4CQB - chains A and B; structure by X-ray diffraction, 1.84 A resolution.

# Chain A (and B)
Name: N-isopropylammelide isopropyl amidohydrolase
Source organism: Pseudomonas SP. adp
Notes: EC 3.5.99.4; chain B of this document is another copy of the same molecule, construct and numbering; everything in this record applies to it too
UniProt: O52063 (ATZC_PSESD); residue numbers follow UniProt; this construct covers 1-403
Amino-acid sequence (423 residues; row label = number of the first residue in the row; numbers below 1 keep their minus sign (Met-19 is residue -19)):
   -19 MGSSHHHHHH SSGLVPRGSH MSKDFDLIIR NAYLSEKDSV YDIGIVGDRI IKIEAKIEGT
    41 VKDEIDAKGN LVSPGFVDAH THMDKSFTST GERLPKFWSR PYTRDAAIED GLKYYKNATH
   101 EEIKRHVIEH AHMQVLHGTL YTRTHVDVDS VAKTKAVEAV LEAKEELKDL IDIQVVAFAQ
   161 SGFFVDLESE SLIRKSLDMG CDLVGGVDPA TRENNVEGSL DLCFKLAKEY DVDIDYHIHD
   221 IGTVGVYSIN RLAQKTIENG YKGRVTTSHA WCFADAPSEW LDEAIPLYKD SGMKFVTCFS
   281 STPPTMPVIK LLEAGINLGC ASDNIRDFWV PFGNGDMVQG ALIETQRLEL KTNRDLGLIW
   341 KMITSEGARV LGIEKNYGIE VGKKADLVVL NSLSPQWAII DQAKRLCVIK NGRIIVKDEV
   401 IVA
Not modelled in the structure: -19 to 1 (chain B: -19 to 3)
Differences from the reference sequence: expression tag (-19 to 0)
UniProt features mapped onto this chain:
  - active site: His249 (Proton donor/acceptor)
  - binding site (Zn(2+)): His60, His62, His217, Asp303
  - mutagenesis: Lys65 (K65A: 30-fold increase in kcat with ammelide as substrate; K65R: 12-fold increase in kcat with ammelide as substrate), Gln160 (Q160A/E: Almost no effect), Asp188 (D188A: 5-fold increase in kcat with ammelide as substrate; D188N: No effect), His219 (H219A: Almost no effect), His249 (H249A: No activity), Asp303 (D303A/N: Almost no effect), Asn304 (N304A: Almost no effect; N304D: 7-fold increase in kcat with ammelide as substrate), Trp309 (W309A/F: Almost no effect)
Metal / ion sites: Zn2+: His60, His62, His217, Asp303
Residues lining bound ligands:
  - malonate ion (MLI), molecule 1: His62, Lys65, Phe158, Gln160, Val187, His217, His219, His249, Asp303, Asn304, Trp309
  - malonate ion (MLI), molecule 2: Tyr227, Asn230, Trp260, Glu263
What the authors report for this chain:
  - Zn2+ coordination: His60, His62, His217, Asp303
  - binding site for malonate ion: Lys65, Gln160, His219, Asn304, Trp309
  - conformationally variable residues (helix shift, loop rearrangement, side-chain flip): Ile37 to Asp43, Ser79 to Asn97, Gln160, Trp309
  - catalytic residues: Gln160, His249 (proposed by the authors, not directly observed)
  - catalytic residues: Asp303
  - catalytic residues: His219 (from molecular simulation)
  - contacts within the chain: Lys65-Asp127 (salt bridge), Asp188-His219 (hydrogen bond)
  - mutagenesis - H249A: abolished catalytic activity
  - mutagenesis - H219A, H249A: unchanged stability
  - mutagenesis - K65A (30-fold), K65R (12-fold), D188A, N304D (7-fold), W309A: increased catalytic activity
  - mutagenesis - Q160E, D188N, H219A, W309F: decreased catalytic activity
  - mutagenesis - N304A: increased catalytic activity on ammelide
  - mutagenesis - Q160A: unchanged catalytic activity

# How chain A and chain B interact
Pairs across the interface (82):
  Tyr13(A) - Arg73(B)
  Val20(A) - Arg73(B)
  Gly49(A) - Arg73(B)  hydrogen bond (backbone-side chain)
  Ser69(A) - Trp377(B)
  Thr70(A) - Trp377(B)
  Glu72(A) - Leu373(B)
  Glu72(A) - Trp377(B)  hydrogen bond (backbone-side chain)
  Arg73(A) - Tyr13(B)
  Arg73(A) - Val20(B)
  Arg73(A) - Gly49(B)  hydrogen bond (side chain-backbone)
  Arg73(A) - Leu373(B)  hydrogen bond (side chain-backbone)
  Arg73(A) - Ser374(B)  hydrogen bond (backbone-side chain)
  Arg73(A) - Trp377(B)
  Leu74(A) - Asn333(B)
  Leu74(A) - Gln376(B)
  Leu74(A) - Trp377(B)
  Pro75(A) - Asn333(B)  hydrogen bond (backbone-side chain)
  Pro75(A) - Gln376(B)
  Pro75(A) - Trp377(B)
  Pro75(A) - Ile380(B)  hydrophobic
  Trp78(A) - Lys331(B)
  Trp78(A) - Thr332(B)
  Trp78(A) - Asn333(B)  hydrogen bond (backbone-backbone)
  Ser79(A) - Asn333(B)
  Arg80(A) - Thr332(B)
  Pro81(A) - Thr332(B)
  Phe279(A) - Gln326(B)
  Ser280(A) - Glu329(B)
  Pro284(A) - Pro284(B)  hydrophobic
  Arg306(A) - Trp377(B)
  Arg306(A) - Asp381(B)
  Trp309(A) - Lys331(B)
  Pro311(A) - Lys331(B)
  Pro311(A) - Ile380(B)
  Phe312(A) - Leu322(B)  hydrophobic
  Phe312(A) - Thr325(B)
  Phe312(A) - Gln326(B)
  Phe312(A) - Leu330(B)
  Phe312(A) - Ile380(B)  hydrophobic
  Asn314(A) - Ile380(B)  hydrogen bond (side chain-backbone)
  Asn314(A) - Asp381(B)
  Leu322(A) - Phe312(B)  hydrophobic
  Ile323(A) - Gln326(B)
  Thr325(A) - Phe312(B)
  Gln326(A) - Phe279(B)
  Gln326(A) - Phe312(B)
  Gln326(A) - Ile323(B)
  Gln326(A) - Arg327(B)  hydrogen bond
  Arg327(A) - Gln326(B)  hydrogen bond
  Arg327(A) - Glu329(B)  salt bridge
  Glu329(A) - Ser280(B)
  Glu329(A) - Arg327(B)  salt bridge
  Leu330(A) - Phe312(B)
  Lys331(A) - Trp78(B)
  Lys331(A) - Tyr82(B)
  Lys331(A) - Trp309(B)  hydrogen bond (side chain-backbone)
  Lys331(A) - Pro311(B)
  Thr332(A) - Trp78(B)
  Thr332(A) - Arg80(B)
  Thr332(A) - Pro81(B)
  Asn333(A) - Leu74(B)
  Asn333(A) - Pro75(B)  hydrogen bond (side chain-backbone)
  Asn333(A) - Trp78(B)  hydrogen bond (backbone-backbone)
  Leu373(A) - Glu72(B)
  Leu373(A) - Arg73(B)  hydrogen bond (backbone-side chain)
  Ser374(A) - Arg73(B)  hydrogen bond (side chain-backbone)
  Gln376(A) - Leu74(B)
  Gln376(A) - Pro75(B)
  Trp377(A) - Ser69(B)
  Trp377(A) - Thr70(B)
  Trp377(A) - Glu72(B)  hydrogen bond (side chain-backbone)
  Trp377(A) - Arg73(B)
  Trp377(A) - Leu74(B)
  Trp377(A) - Pro75(B)
  Trp377(A) - Arg306(B)
  Ile380(A) - Pro75(B)  hydrophobic
  Ile380(A) - Arg306(B)
  Ile380(A) - Pro311(B)
  Ile380(A) - Phe312(B)  hydrophobic
  Ile380(A) - Asn314(B)  hydrogen bond (backbone-side chain)
  Asp381(A) - Arg306(B)
  Asp381(A) - Asn314(B)
Interface residues without a listed pair, chain A (45 interface residues in all): Asn50, Tyr82, Ser281, Gly313, Gln319, Leu336, Ile379, Gln382
Interface residues without a listed pair, chain B (46 interface residues in all): Asn50, Ser79, Ser281, Val310, Gly313, Gln319, Leu336, Ile379, Gln382

# Overview
The interface between chain A and chain B involves 45 residues on one side and 46 on the other; the contacts
include 17 hydrogen bonds and 2 salt bridges. Among the polar pairs are Arg327(A)-Glu329(B), Gly49(A)-Arg73(B)
and Glu72(A)-Trp377(B). The paper reports catalytic residues Gln160(A), His249(A) and Asp303(A) among others;
K65A, K65R and D188A of chain A, among others, increase catalytic activity; 12 substitutions were tested in
all.
Both chains are N-isopropylammelide isopropyl amidohydrolase (Pseudomonas SP. adp). Entry 4CQB (The reaction
mechanism of the N-isopropylammelide isopropylaminohydrolase AtzC: insights from structural and mutagenesis
studies) was determined by X-ray diffraction (same publication as 4CQC and 4CQD).
